3A79 - chains B and C of the 3 polymer chains in the assembly; structure by X-ray diffraction, 2.90 A resolution.

[Chain B]
Molecule: Toll-like receptor 6, Variable lymphocyte receptor B
From: Mus musculus
Notes: fragment: extracellular domain, (mouse), (Inshore hagfish)
UniProtKB: chimeric construct of Q9EPW9, Q4G1L3: residues 1-482 from Q9EPW9 (TLR6_MOUSE) positions 1-482 (same numbers); residues 483-558 from Q4G1L3 positions 157-232 (UniProt number = residue number - 326)
Sequence (562 residues; each row starts with the number of its first residue):
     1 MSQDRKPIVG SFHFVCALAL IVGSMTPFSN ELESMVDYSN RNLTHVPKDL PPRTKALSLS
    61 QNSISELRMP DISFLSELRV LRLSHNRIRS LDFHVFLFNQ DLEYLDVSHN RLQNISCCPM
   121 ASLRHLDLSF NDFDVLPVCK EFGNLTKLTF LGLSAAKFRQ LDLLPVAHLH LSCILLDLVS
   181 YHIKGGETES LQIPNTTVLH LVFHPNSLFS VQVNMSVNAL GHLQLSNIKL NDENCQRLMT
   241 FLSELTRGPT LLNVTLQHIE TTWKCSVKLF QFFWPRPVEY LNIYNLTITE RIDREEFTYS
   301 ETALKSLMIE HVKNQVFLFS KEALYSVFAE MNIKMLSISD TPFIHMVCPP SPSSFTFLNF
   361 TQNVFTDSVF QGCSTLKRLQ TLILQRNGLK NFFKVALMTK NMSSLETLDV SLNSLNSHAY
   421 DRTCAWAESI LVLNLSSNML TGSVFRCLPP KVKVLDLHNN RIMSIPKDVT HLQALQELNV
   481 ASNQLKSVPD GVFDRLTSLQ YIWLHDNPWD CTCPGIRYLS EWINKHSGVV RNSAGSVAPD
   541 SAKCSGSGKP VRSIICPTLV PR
Not modelled in the structure: 1-32, 558-562
Disulfide bonds: Cys117-Cys139, Cys235-Cys265, Cys348-Cys373, Cys424-Cys447, Cys511-Cys544, Cys513-Cys556
Covalently attached groups: N-acetylglucosamine (NAG) linked to Asn144, Asn195, Asn214, Asn253, Asn359, Asn401, Asn434; glycan linked to Asn285
Differences from the reference sequence: expression tag (559-562)
Swiss-Prot annotation at these positions:
  - glycosylation (N-linked (GlcNAc...) asparagine): Asn42, Asn114, Asn144, Asn195, Asn214, Asn253, Asn285, Asn359, Asn401, Asn434

[Chain C]
Molecule: Pam2CSK4
Sequence (6 residues; numbered 11 to 16; the number before each row is that of its first residue):
    11 CSKKKK
Covalently attached groups: (2S)-propane-1,2-diyl dihexadecanoate (PXS) linked to Cys11

[Chain B / chain C interface]
Residue-residue contacts (6; chain B residue first):
  Phe317(B) - Cys11(C)  hydrogen bond (backbone-backbone)
  Leu318(B) - Cys11(C)
  Leu318(B) - Lys13(C)  hydrogen bond (backbone-side chain)
  Phe319(B) - Cys11(C)  hydrogen bond (backbone-backbone)
  Phe319(B) - Ser12(C)
  Lys321(B) - Cys11(C)
Other interface residues (no listed pair), chain B (6 interface residues in all): Arg294, Ser320
Other interface residues (no listed pair), chain C (4 interface residues in all): Lys15

[Summary]
6 residues of chain B and 4 residues of chain C are in contact, with 3 hydrogen bonds. Polar pairs include
Leu318(B)-Lys13(C), Phe317(B)-Cys11(C) and Phe319(B)-Cys11(C). N-acetylglucosamine is covalently linked to
Asn144(B), Asn195(B), Asn214(B), Asn253(B), Asn359(B) and Asn401(B) and 1 more.
Chain B is Toll-like receptor 6, Variable lymphocyte receptor B (Mus musculus) and chain C is Pam2CSK4; the
structure, Crystal structure of TLR2-TLR6-Pam2CSK4 complex, was determined by X-ray diffraction together with
3A7B and 3A7C from the same study.
